3GKI - chain A; structure by X-ray diffraction, 1.80 A resolution.

Chain A:
Name: Niemann-Pick C1 protein
Organism: Homo sapiens
Reference sequence: O15118 (NPC1_HUMAN); residues 23-252 here = UniProt positions 23-252
Chain sequence (232 residues; numbered 21 to 252; the number before each row is that of its first residue):
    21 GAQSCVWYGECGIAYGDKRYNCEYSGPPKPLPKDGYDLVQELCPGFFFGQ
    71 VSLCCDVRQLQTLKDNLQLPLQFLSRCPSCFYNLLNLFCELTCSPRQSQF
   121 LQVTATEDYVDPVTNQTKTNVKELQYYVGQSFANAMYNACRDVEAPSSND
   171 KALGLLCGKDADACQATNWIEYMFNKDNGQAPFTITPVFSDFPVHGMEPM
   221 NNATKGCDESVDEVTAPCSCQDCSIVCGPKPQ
Unresolved in the structure: 21-22, 248-252
Sequence notes: expression tag (21-22); engineered mutation Gln70 (Asn in O15118), Gln122 (Asn in O15118), Gln185 (Asn in O15118)
Modified residues: Asn158 (glycosylation site)
Disulfide bonds: Cys25-Cys74, Cys31-Cys42, Cys63-Cys109, Cys75-Cys113, Cys97-Cys238, Cys100-Cys160, Cys177-Cys184, Cys227-Cys243, Cys240-Cys247
Covalent attachments: N-acetylglucosamine (NAG) linked to Asn222
Ligand contacts: N-acetylglucosamine (NAG; 2-acetamido-2-deoxy-beta-D-glucopyranose): Asn158, Arg161, Asp162, Cys227, Ser244, Ile245
UniProt features mapped onto this chain:
  - region: Leu175 to Ile205 (Important for cholesterol binding and cholesterol transfer from NPC1 to liposomes)
  - binding site (cholesterol): Asn41, Gln79
  - site: Phe108 (Important for cholesterol binding)
  - glycosylation (N-linked (GlcNAc...) asparagine): Asn135, Asn158, Asn222
  - natural variant: Cys63 (C63R: In NPC1), Cys74 (C74Y: In NPC1), Gln92 (Q92R: In NPC1), Cys113 (C113R: In NPC1), Thr137 (T137M: In NPC1), Pro166 (P166S: In NPC1), Cys177 (C177G: In NPC1; C177Y: In NPC1), Asn222 (N222S: In NPC1), Val231 (V231G: In NPC1), Pro237 (P237S: No effect on function), Asp242 (D242H: In NPC1; D242N: In NPC1), Cys247 (C247Y: In NPC1), 1 further natural variant entry in UniProt
  - mutagenesis: Val26 to Trp27 (Nearly abolishes 25-hydroxycholesterol binding. Reduces cholesterol binding), Arg39 to Asn41 (Strongly reduces cholesterol and 25-hydroxycholesterol binding), Asn41 (N41A: Nearly abolishes cholesterol and 25-hydroxycholesterol binding), Cys63 (C63S: Loss of function), Cys74 to Cys75 (Loss of function), Thr82 to Leu83 (Strongly reduces cholesterol and 25-hydroxycholesterol binding), Gln88 (Q88A: Decreased affinity for NPC2 and decreased cholesterol transfer from NPC2 to NPC1; when associated with A-92 and A-96), Gln92 (Q92A: Decreased affinity for NPC2 and decreased cholesterol transfer from NPC2 to NPC1; when associated with A-88 and A-96), Arg96 (R96A: Decreased affinity for NPC2 and decreased cholesterol transfer from NPC2 to NPC1; when associated with A-88 and A-92), Cys97 (C97S: Loss of function), Phe101 to Tyr102 (Strongly reduces 25-hydroxycholesterol binding. No effect on cholesterol binding), Asn106 to Phe108 (Nearly abolishes cholesterol and 25-hydroxycholesterol binding), 13 further mutagenesis entries in UniProt
What the authors report for this chain:
  - binding site for cholesterol: Trp27, Glu30, Asn41, Gln79, Leu83, Phe108, Pro202, Phe203, Ile205
  - mutagenesis - Y28A/G29A/E30A, L80A/Q81A, W189A/I190A, M193A/F194A, V208A/F209A: abolished expression

Summary:
Chain A binds N-acetylglucosamine. N-acetylglucosamine is covalently linked to Asn222. UniProt lists
cholesterol-binding residues Asn41 and Gln79 and 55 mutagenesis sites. The paper reports a binding site for
cholesterol at Trp27, Glu30 and Asn41 among others; Y28A/G29A/E30A, L80A/Q81A and W189A/I190A, among others,
abolish expression; 5 substitutions were tested in all.
Chain A is Niemann-Pick C1 protein (Homo sapiens); the structure, NPC1(NTD):cholesterol, was determined by
X-ray diffraction together with 3GKH and 3GKJ from the same study.
